1BRC - chains E and I; structure by X-ray diffraction, 2.50 A resolution.

# Chain E
Name: Trypsin
Source organism: Rattus norvegicus
Notes: EC 3.4.21.4
UniProt: P00763 (TRY2_RAT); the construct lacks a stretch of the UniProt sequence and is renumbered around it, so the offset changes along the chain: 16-34 = UniProt 24-42; 37-64 = UniProt 43-70; 66-125 = UniProt 71-130; 127-130 = UniProt 131-134; 6 more segments
Sequence (223 residues; numbered 16 to 245 plus 3 insertion-coded residues; 10 numbers in that range are skipped by the numbering (no residue carries them; nothing is unmodelled there); the number before each row is that of its first residue):
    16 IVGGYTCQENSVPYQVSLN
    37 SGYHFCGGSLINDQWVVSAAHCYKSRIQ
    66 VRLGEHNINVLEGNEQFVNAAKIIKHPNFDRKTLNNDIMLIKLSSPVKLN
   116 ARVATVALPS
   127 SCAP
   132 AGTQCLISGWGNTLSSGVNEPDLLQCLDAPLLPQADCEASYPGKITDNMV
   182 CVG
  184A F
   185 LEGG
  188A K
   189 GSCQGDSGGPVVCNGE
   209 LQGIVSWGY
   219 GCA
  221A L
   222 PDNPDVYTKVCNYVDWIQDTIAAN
Disulfides: Cys-22/Cys-157, Cys-42/Cys-58, Cys-128/Cys-232, Cys-136/Cys-201, Cys-168/Cys-182, Cys-191/Cys-220
Sequence notes: conflict Gly-189 (Asp194 in P00763), Asp-226 (Gly227 in P00763)

# Chain I
Name: Amyloid beta-protein precursor inhibitor domain (appi)
UniProt: P05067 (A4_HUMAN); residues 1-56 here correspond to UniProt positions 287-342 (UniProt number = residue number + 286)
Sequence (56 residues; row label = number of the first residue in the row):
     1 VREVCSEQAETGPCRAMISRWYFDVTEGKCAPFFYGGCGGNRNNFDTEEY
    51 CMAVCG
Disulfides: Cys-5/Cys-55, Cys-14/Cys-38, Cys-30/Cys-51

# Interface between chain E and chain I
Residue-residue contacts (32):
  Tyr-39(E) with Met-17(I); Ile-18(I); Ser-19(I), hydrogen bond (side chain-backbone)
  Phe-41(E) with Ala-16(I); Met-17(I), hydrogen bond (backbone-backbone)
  Cys-42(E) with Ala-16(I), hydrophobic
  His-57(E) with Cys-14(I); Arg-15(I); Gly-36(I)
  Leu-99(E) with Cys-14(I), hydrophobic; Cys-38(I), hydrophobic
  Ser-190(E) with Arg-15(I), hydrogen bond
  Cys-191(E) with Arg-15(I)
  Gln-192(E) with Thr-11(I); Cys-14(I); Arg-15(I); Ala-16(I); Met-17(I)
  Gly-193(E) with Arg-15(I), hydrogen bond (backbone-backbone); Ala-16(I); Met-17(I)
  Asp-194(E) with Arg-15(I), hydrogen bond (backbone-backbone)
  Ser-195(E) with Arg-15(I), hydrogen bond (backbone-backbone); Ala-16(I), hydrogen bond (side chain-backbone)
  Ser-214(E) with Cys-14(I); Arg-15(I), hydrogen bond (backbone-backbone)
  Trp-215(E) with Pro-13(I); Arg-15(I)
  Gly-216(E) with Pro-13(I), hydrogen bond (backbone-backbone); Arg-15(I)
  Gly-219(E) with Arg-15(I), hydrogen bond (backbone-side chain)
  Asp-226(E) with Arg-15(I), salt bridge
Interface residues without a listed pair, chain E (24 interface residues in all): His-40, Lys-60, Trp-141, Gly-142, Asn-143, Val-213, Tyr-217, Cys-220
Interface residues without a listed pair, chain I (11 interface residues in all): Gly-37

# Overview
24 residues of chain E face 11 of chain I across their interface; the contacts include 10 hydrogen bonds and 1
salt bridge. Among the polar pairs are Asp-226(E)/Arg-15(I), Tyr-39(E)/Ser-19(I) and Ser-190(E)/Arg-15(I).
Here chain E is Trypsin (Rattus norvegicus) and chain I is Amyloid beta-protein precursor inhibitor domain
(appi). Entry 1BRC (Relocating A negative charge in the binding pocket of trypsin) was determined by X-ray
diffraction, deposited together with 1BRA.
